7AZ8 - chains A and B of the 4 polymer chains in the assembly; structure by X-ray diffraction, 1.61 A resolution.

[Chain A (and B)]
Molecule: Beta sliding clamp
Source organism: Escherichia coli 2-427-07_S4_C3
Notes: chain B of this document is another copy of the same molecule, construct and numbering; everything in this record applies to it too
UniProt: A0A073FMV0 (A0A073FMV0_ECOLX); residues 1-366 here = UniProt positions 1-366
Chain sequence (386 residues; numbered -19 to 366; the number before each row is that of its first residue; numbers below 1 keep their minus sign (Met-19 is residue -19)):
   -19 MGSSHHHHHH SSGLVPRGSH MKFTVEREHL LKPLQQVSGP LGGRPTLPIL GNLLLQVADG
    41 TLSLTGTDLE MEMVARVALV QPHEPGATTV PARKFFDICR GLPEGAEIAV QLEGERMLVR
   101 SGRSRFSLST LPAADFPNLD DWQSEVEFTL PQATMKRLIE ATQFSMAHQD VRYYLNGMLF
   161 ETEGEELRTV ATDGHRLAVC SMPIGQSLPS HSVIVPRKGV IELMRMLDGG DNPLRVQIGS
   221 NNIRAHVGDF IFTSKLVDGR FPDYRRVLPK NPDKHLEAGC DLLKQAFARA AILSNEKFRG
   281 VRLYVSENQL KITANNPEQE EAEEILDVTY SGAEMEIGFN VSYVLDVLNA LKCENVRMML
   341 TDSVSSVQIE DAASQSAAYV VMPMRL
Unresolved in the structure: -19 to -3, 23-25 (chain B: -19 to -3, 22-25)
Differences from the reference sequence: initiating methionine (-19); expression tag (-18 to 0)

[Chain A / chain B interface]
Contacting residue pairs (67; chain A residue first):
  Pro71(A) - Glu300(B)
  Lys74(A) - Leu273(B)
  Lys74(A) - Asn296(B)
  Lys74(A) - Glu298(B)  salt bridge
  Lys74(A) - Glu300(B)  salt bridge
  Asp77(A) - Ile272(B)
  Ile78(A) - Ile272(B)
  Gly81(A) - Arg269(B)  hydrogen bond (backbone-side chain)
  Leu82(A) - Arg269(B)
  Arg96(A) - Glu298(B)  hydrogen bond (side chain-backbone)
  Arg96(A) - Gln299(B)
  Arg96(A) - Glu300(B)
  Arg103(A) - Gln289(B)  hydrogen bond
  Arg103(A) - Glu303(B)
  Arg103(A) - Glu304(B)
  Arg103(A) - Ile305(B)  hydrogen bond (backbone-backbone)
  Arg103(A) - Asp307(B)  salt bridge
  Ser104(A) - Arg269(B)
  Ser104(A) - Glu303(B)
  Ser104(A) - Glu304(B)  hydrogen bond
  Arg105(A) - Glu301(B)
  Arg105(A) - Ala302(B)
  Arg105(A) - Glu303(B)  hydrogen bond (backbone-backbone)
  Phe106(A) - Arg269(B)
  Phe106(A) - Glu301(B)
  Phe106(A) - Ala302(B)  hydrophobic
  Phe106(A) - Glu304(B)
  Ser107(A) - Leu273(B)
  Ser107(A) - Glu300(B)
  Ser107(A) - Glu301(B)  hydrogen bond (backbone-backbone)
  Leu108(A) - Leu273(B)  hydrophobic
  Leu108(A) - Glu300(B)
  Ser109(A) - Glu298(B)
  Ser109(A) - Glu300(B)  hydrogen bond
  Arg269(A) - Gly81(B)  hydrogen bond (side chain-backbone)
  Arg269(A) - Leu82(B)
  Arg269(A) - Ser104(B)
  Arg269(A) - Phe106(B)
  Ile272(A) - Lys74(B)
  Ile272(A) - Asp77(B)
  Ile272(A) - Ile78(B)
  Leu273(A) - Lys74(B)
  Leu273(A) - Ser107(B)
  Leu273(A) - Leu108(B)  hydrophobic
  Gln289(A) - Arg103(B)
  Asn296(A) - Lys74(B)
  Glu298(A) - Lys74(B)  salt bridge
  Glu298(A) - Arg96(B)  hydrogen bond (backbone-side chain)
  Gln299(A) - Arg96(B)
  Glu300(A) - Pro71(B)
  Glu300(A) - Lys74(B)  salt bridge
  Glu300(A) - Arg96(B)
  Glu300(A) - Ser107(B)
  Glu300(A) - Leu108(B)
  Glu300(A) - Ser109(B)  hydrogen bond
  Glu301(A) - Arg105(B)
  Glu301(A) - Phe106(B)
  Glu301(A) - Ser107(B)  hydrogen bond (backbone-backbone)
  Ala302(A) - Arg105(B)
  Ala302(A) - Phe106(B)  hydrophobic
  Glu303(A) - Arg103(B)
  Glu303(A) - Ser104(B)
  Glu303(A) - Arg105(B)  hydrogen bond (backbone-backbone)
  Glu304(A) - Arg103(B)
  Glu304(A) - Ser104(B)  hydrogen bond
  Glu304(A) - Phe106(B)
  Ile305(A) - Arg103(B)  hydrogen bond (backbone-backbone)
Also at the interface, not in a pair above, chain A (28 interface residues in all): Pro83
Also at the interface, not in a pair above, chain B (29 interface residues in all): Pro83

[Summary]
28 residues of chain A and 29 residues of chain B are in contact; the contacts include 15 hydrogen bonds and 5
salt bridges. Polar contacts include Lys74(A)-Glu298(B), Lys74(A)-Glu300(B) and Arg103(A)-Asp307(B).
Both chains are Beta sliding clamp (Escherichia coli 2-427-07_S4_C3). Entry 7AZ8 (DNA polymerase sliding clamp
from Escherichia coli with peptide 43 bound) was determined by X-ray diffraction, deposited together with
7AZ5, 7AZ6, 7AZC, 7AZD, 7AZE, 7AZF and 3 further entries.
